9G3E - chains B and D of the 4 polymer chains in the assembly; structure by electron microscopy, 3.14 A resolution.

# Chain B
Protein: Peptide antibiotic transporter SbmA
Organism: Escherichia coli
UniProtKB: P0AFY6 (SBMA_ECOLI); numbering as in UniProt (aligned over 2-406)
Sequence (426 residues; numbered 0 to 425; the number before each row is that of its first residue; numbering starts at 0):
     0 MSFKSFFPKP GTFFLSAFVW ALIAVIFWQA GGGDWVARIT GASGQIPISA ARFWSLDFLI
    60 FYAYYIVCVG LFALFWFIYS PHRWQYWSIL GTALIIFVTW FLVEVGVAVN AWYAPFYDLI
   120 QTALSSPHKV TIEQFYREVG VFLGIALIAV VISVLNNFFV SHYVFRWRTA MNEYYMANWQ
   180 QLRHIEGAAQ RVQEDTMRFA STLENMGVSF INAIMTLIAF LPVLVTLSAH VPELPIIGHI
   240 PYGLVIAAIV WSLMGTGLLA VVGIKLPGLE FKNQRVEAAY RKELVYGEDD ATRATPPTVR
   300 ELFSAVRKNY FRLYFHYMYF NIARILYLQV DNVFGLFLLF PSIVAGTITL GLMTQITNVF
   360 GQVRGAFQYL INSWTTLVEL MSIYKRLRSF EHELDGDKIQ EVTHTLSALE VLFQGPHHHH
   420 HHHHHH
Unresolved in the structure: 0-1, 395-425
Differences from the reference sequence: initiating methionine (0); expression tag (1, 407-425)
Ligand contacts: phosphatidylglycerol (PGT; (1S)-2-{[{[(2R)-2,3-dihydroxypropyl]oxy}(hydroxy)phosphoryl]oxy}-1-[(palmitoyloxy)methyl]ethyl stearate): F12, A16, W19, A20, A23, V24, W27, Q28, D56, F57, F60, Y63, Y64, C67, V68, F71, I88, T91, A92, I95, W99, E103, I210, M214

# Chain D
Protein: Sybody 2
Organism: synthetic construct
Notes: antibody fragment or engineered binder
Sequence (146 residues; row label = number of the first residue in the row):
     1 MAGSSSQVQL VESGGGLVQA GGSLRLSCAA SGFPVIANVM YWYRQAPGKE REWVAAIDSS
    61 GEYAYYADSV KGRFTISRDN AKNTVYLQMN SLKPEDTAVY YCYVKVGSHY WGQGTQVTVS
   121 AGRAGEQRLI SEEDLNSAVD HHHHHH
Unresolved in the structure: 1-6, 122-146
Disulfides: C28-C102

# Interface between chain B and chain D
Residue-residue contacts - 17 pairs, chain B then chain D:
  S227(B) with Y65(D)
  A228(B) with Y65(D)
  H229(B) with D68(D), salt bridge; K71(D)
  P231(B) with A56(D), hydrophobic; Y65(D)
  E232(B) with V39(D); Y41(D), hydrogen bond
  H238(B) with V39(D); D58(D), salt bridge; Y63(D); Y65(D), hydrogen bond
  P240(B) with Y63(D); Y65(D), hydrogen bond (backbone-side chain)
  A344(B) with Y43(D), hydrogen bond (backbone-side chain)
  G345(B) with W53(D)
  T346(B) with W53(D)
Also at the interface, not in a pair above, chain B (12 interface residues in all): V230, I239
Also at the interface, not in a pair above, chain D (11 interface residues in all): Y66

# Summary
12 residues of chain B and 11 residues of chain D are in contact, with 4 hydrogen bonds and 2 salt bridges.
Polar contacts include H229(B)-D68(D), H238(B)-D58(D) and E232(B)-Y41(D). Ligands of chain B:
phosphatidylglycerol.
Chain B is Peptide antibiotic transporter SbmA (Escherichia coli) and chain D is Sybody 2 (synthetic
construct); the structure, Cryo-EM structure of SbmA in the inward-facing-wide conformation bound to 2
sybodies, was determined by electron microscopy.
